1FZG - chains A and B of the 10 polymer chains in the assembly; structure by X-ray diffraction, 2.50 A resolution.

Chain A:
Protein: Fibrinogen
From: Homo sapiens
Notes: fragment: fragment double-d
UniProt: P02671 (FIBA_HUMAN); residues 111-197 here correspond to UniProt positions 130-216 (UniProt number = residue number + 19)
Amino-acid sequence (87 residues; each row starts with the number of its first residue):
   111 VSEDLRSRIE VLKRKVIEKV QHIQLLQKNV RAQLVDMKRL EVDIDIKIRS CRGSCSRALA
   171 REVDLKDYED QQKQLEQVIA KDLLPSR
Disordered / not traced: 111-125, 193-197

Chain B:
Protein: Fibrinogen
From: Homo sapiens
Notes: fragment: fragment double-d
UniProt: P02675 (FIBB_HUMAN); residues 134-461 here correspond to UniProt positions 164-491 (UniProt number = residue number + 30)
Amino-acid sequence (328 residues; numbered 134 to 461; the number before each row is that of its first residue):
   134 DNENVVNEYS SELEKHQLYI DETVNSNIPT NLRVLRSILE NLRSKIQKLE SDVSAQMEYC
   194 RTPCTVSCNI PVVSGKECEE IIRKGGETSE MYLIQPDSSV KPYRVYCDMN TENGGWTVIQ
   254 NRQDGSVDFG RKWDPYKQGF GNVATNTDGK NYCGLPGEYW LGNDKISQLT RMGPTELLIE
   314 MEDWKGDKVK AHYGGFTVQN EANKYQISVN KYRGTAGNAL MDGASQLMGE NRTMTIHNGM
   374 FFSTYDRDND GWLTSDPRKQ CSKEDGGGWW YNRCHAANPN GRYYWGGQYT WDMAKHGTDD
   434 GVVWMNWKGS WYSMRKMSMK IRPFFPQQ
Disordered / not traced: 134-156, 460-461
Cystine bridges: C201-C286, C211-C240, C394-C407
Covalent attachments: N-acetylglucosamine (NAG) linked to N364
Bound ions: Ca2+ site 1: D261, G263 (shared with 1 residue of chain C); Ca2+ site 2: D381, D383, W385
Swiss-Prot annotation at these positions:
  - glycosylation: N364 (N-linked (GlcNAc...) asparagine)

Interface between chain A and chain B:
Pairs across the interface (72; chain A residue first):
  V140(A) - L172(B)  hydrophobic
  Q143(A) - L172(B)
  Q143(A) - L175(B)
  M147(A) - K178(B)
  M147(A) - I179(B)  hydrophobic
  M147(A) - L182(B)  hydrophobic
  K148(A) - D425(B)  salt bridge
  R149(A) - W424(B)  hydrogen bond (side chain-backbone)
  R149(A) - D425(B)
  R149(A) - A427(B)  hydrogen bond (side chain-backbone)
  R149(A) - K428(B)  hydrogen bond (side chain-backbone)
  R149(A) - G430(B)
  L150(A) - L182(B)  hydrophobic
  E151(A) - K178(B)
  E151(A) - L182(B)
  V152(A) - Y417(B)  hydrophobic
  V152(A) - M426(B)
  D153(A) - R415(B)  salt bridge
  D153(A) - K428(B)  salt bridge
  I154(A) - L182(B)  hydrophobic
  I156(A) - R415(B)
  I156(A) - Y416(B)
  K157(A) - K428(B)
  I158(A) - D185(B)
  I158(A) - Q189(B)
  R159(A) - D257(B)
  R159(A) - G258(B)
  R159(A) - S259(B)
  R159(A) - W418(B)
  S160(A) - G258(B)  hydrogen bond (backbone-backbone)
  S160(A) - S259(B)
  S160(A) - V260(B)
  S160(A) - D261(B)
  C161(A) - Q189(B)
  C161(A) - C193(B)  hydrophobic
  R162(A) - C197(B)
  R162(A) - S259(B)
  G163(A) - C197(B)
  G163(A) - S259(B)  hydrogen bond (backbone-backbone)
  G163(A) - N275(B)  hydrogen bond (backbone-side chain)
  S164(A) - P196(B)
  S164(A) - C197(B)  hydrogen bond (backbone-backbone)
  C165(A) - Q189(B)
  C165(A) - C193(B)  disulfide
  C165(A) - T195(B)
  C165(A) - P196(B)
  C165(A) - C197(B)
  S166(A) - Y192(B)  hydrogen bond (side chain-backbone)
  S166(A) - T195(B)  hydrogen bond (backbone-backbone)
  S166(A) - P196(B)
  S166(A) - C197(B)
  R167(A) - Q189(B)
  R167(A) - Y192(B)
  A168(A) - Q189(B)
  L169(A) - D185(B)
  L169(A) - A188(B)  hydrophobic
  L169(A) - Q189(B)
  L169(A) - Y192(B)
  R171(A) - K181(B)
  R171(A) - L182(B)
  R171(A) - D185(B)  salt bridge
  L175(A) - M426(B)  hydrophobic
  D177(A) - N174(B)  hydrogen bond
  D177(A) - K178(B)  salt bridge
  Y178(A) - K178(B)
  Q181(A) - I171(B)
  Q181(A) - N174(B)
  Q184(A) - V167(B)  hydrogen bond (side chain-backbone)
  Q184(A) - S170(B)  hydrogen bond
  Q184(A) - I171(B)
  V188(A) - L165(B)  hydrophobic
  V188(A) - V167(B)  hydrophobic
Also at the interface, not in a pair above, chain A (38 interface residues in all): L144, V145, D155, E172, Q182, L185, K191
Also at the interface, not in a pair above, chain B (39 interface residues in all): I161, L168, V186, T423
Disulfides between the chains: C165(A)-C193(B)

In short:
The interface between chain A and chain B involves 38 residues on one side and 39 on the other; the contacts
include 1 disulfide bond, 12 hydrogen bonds and 5 salt bridges. Polar pairs include K148(A)-D425(B),
D153(A)-R415(B) and D153(A)-K428(B). N-acetylglucosamine is covalently linked to N364(B).
Here chain A is Fibrinogen and chain B is Fibrinogen, both from Homo sapiens. Entry 1FZG (Crystal structure of
fragment D from human fibrinogen with the peptide ligand gly-his-arg-pro-amide) was determined by X-ray
diffraction, deposited together with 1FZE and 1FZF.
